8HO3 - chains E and I of the 13 polymer chains in the assembly; structure by electron microscopy, 2.90 A resolution.

== Chain E (and I) ==
Molecule: Major head protein
From: Escherichia phage DT57C
Notes: chain I of this document is another copy of the same molecule, construct and numbering; everything in this record applies to it too
UniProt: A0A0A7RSM1 (A0A0A7RSM1_9CAUD); residues 1-458 here = UniProt positions 1-458
Chain sequence (458 residues; row label = number of the first residue in the row):
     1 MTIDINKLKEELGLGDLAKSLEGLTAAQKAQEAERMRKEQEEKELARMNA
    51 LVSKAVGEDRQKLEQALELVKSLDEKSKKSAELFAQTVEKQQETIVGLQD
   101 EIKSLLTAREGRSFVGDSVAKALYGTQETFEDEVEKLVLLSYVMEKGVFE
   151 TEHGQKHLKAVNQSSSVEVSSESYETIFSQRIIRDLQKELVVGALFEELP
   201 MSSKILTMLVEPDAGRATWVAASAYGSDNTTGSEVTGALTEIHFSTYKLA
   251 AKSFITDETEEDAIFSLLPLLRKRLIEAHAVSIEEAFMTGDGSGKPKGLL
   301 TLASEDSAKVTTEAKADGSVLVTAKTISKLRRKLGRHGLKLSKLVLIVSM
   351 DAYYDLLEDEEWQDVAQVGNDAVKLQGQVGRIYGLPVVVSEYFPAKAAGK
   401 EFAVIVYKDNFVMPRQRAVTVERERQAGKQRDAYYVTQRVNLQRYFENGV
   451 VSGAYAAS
Unresolved in the structure: 1-161, 458

== Interface between chain E and chain I ==
Pairs across the interface (30; chain E residue first):
  Ser166(E) - Glu234(I)
  Ser166(E) - Val235(I)
  Ser166(E) - Thr236(I)
  Ser166(E) - Gly237(I)  hydrogen bond (backbone-backbone)
  Val167(E) - Gly237(I)
  Glu168(E) - Gly237(I)  hydrogen bond (backbone-backbone)
  Glu168(E) - Ala238(I)
  Glu168(E) - Leu239(I)  hydrogen bond (backbone-backbone)
  Ser170(E) - Leu209(I)
  Ser170(E) - Leu239(I)
  Ser170(E) - Glu241(I)  hydrogen bond
  Ser171(E) - Glu241(I)  hydrogen bond
  Tyr174(E) - Thr207(I)  hydrogen bond (side chain-backbone)
  Tyr174(E) - Leu209(I)  hydrophobic
  Tyr174(E) - Glu241(I)
  Glu258(E) - Arg439(I)  salt bridge
  Glu261(E) - Ser202(I)
  Glu261(E) - Ser203(I)
  Glu261(E) - Gln416(I)
  Glu261(E) - Arg417(I)  salt bridge
  Glu261(E) - Arg439(I)  salt bridge
  Asp262(E) - Lys204(I)
  Asp262(E) - Arg439(I)  salt bridge
  Arg425(E) - Glu422(I)  salt bridge
  Ala427(E) - Glu422(I)
  Ala427(E) - Glu424(I)
  Ala427(E) - Tyr435(I)
  Gly428(E) - Tyr435(I)
  Gln430(E) - Lys248(I)
  Gln430(E) - Thr437(I)
Other interface residues (no listed pair), chain E (15 interface residues in all): Val169, Asp257
Other interface residues (no listed pair), chain I (22 interface residues in all): Met208, Thr240

== Summary ==
Chain E and chain I form an interface of 15 and 22 residues respectively; the contacts include 6 hydrogen
bonds and 5 salt bridges. Among the polar pairs are Glu258(E)-Arg439(I), Glu261(E)-Arg417(I) and
Glu261(E)-Arg439(I).
Both chains are Major head protein (Escherichia phage DT57C). Entry 8HO3 (Capsid of DT57C bacteriophage in the
full state) was determined by electron microscopy (same publication as 8HQK, 8HQO, 8HQZ, 8HRE and 8HRG).
